Entry 7DY4 (X-ray diffraction, 1.30 A resolution); this record covers chains A and B of the 4 polymer chains in the assembly.

== Chain A ==
Name: Hemoglobin subunit alpha
Organism: Homo sapiens
UniProt: P69905 (HBA_HUMAN); residues 1-141 here correspond to UniProt positions 2-142 (UniProt number = residue number + 1)
Sequence (141 residues; numbered 1 to 141; the number before each row is that of its first residue):
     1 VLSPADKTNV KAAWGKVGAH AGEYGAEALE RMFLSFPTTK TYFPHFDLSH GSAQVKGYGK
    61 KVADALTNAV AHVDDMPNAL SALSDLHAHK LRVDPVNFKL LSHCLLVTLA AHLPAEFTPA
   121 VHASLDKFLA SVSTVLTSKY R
Differences from the reference sequence: variant Y58 (His59 in P69905)
Bound ions: heme Fe near Y58 (its only coordinating residue here)
Small-molecule neighbours: heme (HEM): M32, T39, Y42, F43, H45, F46, Y58, K61, V62, A65, L66, L83, L86, H87, L91, V93, N97, F98, L101, V132, L136
Curated features (UniProtKB/Swiss-Prot):
  - binding site (heme b): H87
  - site: T8, N9 (Microbial infection: Cleavage), K11 (Not glycated), A13, W14 (Microbial infection: Cleavage), Y24, G25 (Microbial infection: Cleavage), L29, E30 (Microbial infection: Cleavage), H45, F46 (Microbial infection: Cleavage), D47, L48 (Microbial infection: Cleavage), S52, A53 (Microbial infection: Cleavage), V55, K56 (Microbial infection: Cleavage), K56 (Not glycated), G59, K60 (Microbial infection: Cleavage), K60 (Not glycated), K90 (Not glycated), L91, R92 (Microbial infection: Cleavage), K99 (Not glycated), L106, V107 (Microbial infection: Cleavage), T108, L109 (Microbial infection: Cleavage), V121, H122 (Microbial infection: Cleavage), S133, T134 (Microbial infection: Cleavage)
  - modified residue: S3 (Phosphoserine), K7 (N6-succinyllysine), T8 (Phosphothreonine), K11 (N6-succinyllysine), K16 (N6-acetyllysine), Y24 (Phosphotyrosine), S35 (Phosphoserine), K40 (N6-succinyllysine), S49 (Phosphoserine), S102 (Phosphoserine), T108 (Phosphothreonine), S124 (Phosphoserine), S131 (Phosphoserine), T134 (Phosphothreonine), T137 (Phosphothreonine), S138 (Phosphoserine)
  - glycosylation (N-linked (Glc) (glycation) lysine): K7, K16, K40, K61

== Chain B ==
Name: Hemoglobin subunit beta
Organism: Homo sapiens
UniProt: P68871 (HBB_HUMAN); residues 1-146 here correspond to UniProt positions 2-147 (UniProt number = residue number + 1)
Sequence (146 residues; numbered 1 to 146; the number before each row is that of its first residue):
     1 VHLTPEEKSA VTALWGKVNV DEVGGEALGR LLVVYPWTQR FFESFGDLST PDAVMGNPKV
    61 KAHGKKVLGA FSDGLAHLDN LKGTFATLSE LHCDKLHVDP ENFRLLGNVL VCVLAHHFGK
   121 EFTPPVQAAY QKVVAGVANA LAHKYH
Bound ions: heme Fe near H92 (its only coordinating residue here)
Small-molecule neighbours: heme (HEM): L31, T38, F41, F42, S44, F45, H63, K66, V67, A70, F71, F85, L88, L91, H92, L96, V98, N102, F103, L106, V137, L141
Curated features (UniProtKB/Swiss-Prot):
  - binding site ((2R)-2,3-bisphosphoglycerate): V1, H2, K82, H143
  - binding site (heme b): H63, H92
  - site: E7, K8 (Microbial infection: Cleavage), G25, E26 (Microbial infection: Cleavage), G29, R30 (Microbial infection: Cleavage), Y35, P36 (Microbial infection: Cleavage), W37, T38 (Microbial infection: Cleavage), F45, G46 (Microbial infection: Cleavage), D52, A53 (Microbial infection: Cleavage), G56, N57 (Microbial infection: Cleavage), K59 (Not glycated), F71, S72 (Microbial infection: Cleavage), G74, L75 (Microbial infection: Cleavage), K82 (Not glycated), T84, F85 (Microbial infection: Cleavage), H92, C93 (Microbial infection: Cleavage), K95 (Not glycated), R104, L105 (Microbial infection: Cleavage), L110, V111 (Microbial infection: Cleavage), G119, K120 (Microbial infection: Cleavage), F122, T123 (Microbial infection: Cleavage), A128, A129 (Microbial infection: Cleavage) and 2 more in UniProt
  - modified residue: V1 (N-acetylvaline), S9 (Phosphoserine), T12 (Phosphothreonine), S44 (Phosphoserine), T50 (Phosphothreonine), K59 (N6-acetyllysine), K82 (N6-acetyllysine), T87 (Phosphothreonine), C93 (S-nitrosocysteine), K144 (N6-acetyllysine)
  - glycosylation: V1 (N-linked (Glc) (glycation) valine), K8 (N-linked (Glc) (glycation) lysine), K17 (N-linked (Glc) (glycation) lysine), K66 (N-linked (Glc) (glycation) lysine), K120 (N-linked (Glc) (glycation) lysine), K144 (N-linked (Glc) (glycation) lysine)

== Chain A / chain B interface ==
Pairs across the interface (39; chain A residue first):
  E30(A) with P124(B)
  R31(A) with F122(B), hydrogen bond (side chain-backbone); T123(B); P124(B); Q127(B), hydrogen bond
  L34(A) with P124(B), hydrophobic; A128(B)
  S35(A) with Q127(B); A128(B); Q131(B)
  F36(A) with Q131(B)
  H103(A) with N108(B); V111(B); Q131(B), hydrogen bond
  C104(A) with Q127(B)
  V107(A) with V111(B), hydrophobic; A115(B); Q127(B)
  A110(A) with C112(B); A115(B); H116(B)
  A111(A) with A115(B); G119(B); K120(B)
  L113(A) with H116(B)
  P114(A) with H116(B), hydrogen bond (backbone-side chain)
  F117(A) with R30(B), hydrogen bond (backbone-side chain); H116(B)
  T118(A) with R30(B), hydrogen bond (backbone-side chain)
  P119(A) with R30(B); V33(B); M55(B), hydrophobic
  A120(A) with P51(B), hydrophobic
  H122(A) with R30(B), hydrogen bond; V34(B); C112(B)
  A123(A) with V34(B), hydrophobic
  D126(A) with V34(B); Y35(B)
Also at the interface, not in a pair above, chain A (20 interface residues in all): L106
Also at the interface, not in a pair above, chain B (22 interface residues in all): E26, V109, P125

== Summary ==
20 residues of chain A face 22 of chain B across their interface, with 7 hydrogen bonds. Polar pairs include
R31(A)-F122(B), R31(A)-Q127(B) and H103(A)-Q131(B). Chain A binds heme. Ligands of chain B: heme.
Here chain A is Hemoglobin subunit alpha and chain B is Hemoglobin subunit beta, both from Homo sapiens. Entry
7DY4 (High resolution crystal structure of hemoglobin M Boston) was determined by X-ray diffraction.
